Entry 7LAM (X-ray diffraction, 2.31 A resolution); this record covers chain A.

Chain A:
Protein: Lytic transglycosylase domain-containing protein
Organism: Campylobacter jejuni
UniProt: A0A3I4HTM2 (A0A3I4HTM2_CAMJU); residue numbers follow UniProt; this construct covers 19-541
Amino-acid sequence (544 residues; numbered -2 to 541; the number before each row is that of its first residue; numbers below 1 keep their minus sign (Met-2 is residue -2)):
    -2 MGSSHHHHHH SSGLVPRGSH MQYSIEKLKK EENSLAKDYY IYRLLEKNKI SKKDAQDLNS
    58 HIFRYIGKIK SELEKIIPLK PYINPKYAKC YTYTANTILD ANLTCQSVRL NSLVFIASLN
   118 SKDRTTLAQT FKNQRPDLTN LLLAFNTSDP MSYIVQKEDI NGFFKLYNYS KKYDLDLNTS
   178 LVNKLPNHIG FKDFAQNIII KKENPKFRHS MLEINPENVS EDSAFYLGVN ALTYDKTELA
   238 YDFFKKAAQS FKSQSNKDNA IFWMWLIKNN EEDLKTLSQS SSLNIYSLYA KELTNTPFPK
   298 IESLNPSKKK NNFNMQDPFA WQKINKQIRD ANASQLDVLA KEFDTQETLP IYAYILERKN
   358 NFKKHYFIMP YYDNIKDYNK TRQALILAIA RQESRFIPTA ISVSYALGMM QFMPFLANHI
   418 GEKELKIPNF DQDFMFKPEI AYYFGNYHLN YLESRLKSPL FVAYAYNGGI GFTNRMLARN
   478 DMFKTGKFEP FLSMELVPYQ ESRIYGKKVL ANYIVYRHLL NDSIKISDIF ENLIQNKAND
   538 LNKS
Unresolved in the structure: -2 to 16, 534-541
Sequence notes: initiating methionine (-2); expression tag (-1 to 18)
Disulfides: Cys87-Cys102

Summary:
Chain A is Lytic transglycosylase domain-containing protein (Campylobacter jejuni); the structure, Crystal
structure of Campylobacter jejuni Cj0843c lytic transglycosylase in complex with
N,N',N''-triacetylchitotriose, was determined by X-ray diffraction (same publication as 7LAQ).
